3BSB - chains C and B; structure by X-ray diffraction, 2.80 A resolution.

[Chain C]
Molecule: 9-nt RNA strand
Sequence (9 nucleotides; row label = number of the first residue in the row):
     1 UUUAAUGUU

[Chain B]
Name: Pumilio homolog 1
Organism: Homo sapiens
Notes: fragment: Pumilio-Puf domain
Reference sequence: Q14671 (PUM1_HUMAN); residue numbers follow UniProt; this construct covers 828-1170
Amino-acid sequence (343 residues; each row starts with the number of its first residue):
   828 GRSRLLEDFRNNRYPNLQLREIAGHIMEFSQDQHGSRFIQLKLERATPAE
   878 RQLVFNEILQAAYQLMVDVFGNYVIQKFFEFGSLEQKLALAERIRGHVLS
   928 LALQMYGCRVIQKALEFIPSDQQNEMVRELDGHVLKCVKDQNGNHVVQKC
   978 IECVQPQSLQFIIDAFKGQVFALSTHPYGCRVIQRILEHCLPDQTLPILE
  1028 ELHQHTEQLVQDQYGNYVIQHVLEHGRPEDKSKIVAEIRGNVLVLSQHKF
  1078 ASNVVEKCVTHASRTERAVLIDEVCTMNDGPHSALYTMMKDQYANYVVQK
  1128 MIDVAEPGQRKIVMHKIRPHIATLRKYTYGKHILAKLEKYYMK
Disordered / not traced: 1169-1170
Curated features (UniProtKB/Swiss-Prot):
  - region: Ser863 to Gln867 (Adenine-nucleotide binding in RNA target), Asn899 to Gln903 (Uracil-nucleotide binding in RNA target), Cys935 to Gln939 (Adenine-nucleotide binding in RNA target), Asn971 to Gln975 (Non-specific-nucleotide binding in RNA target), Cys1007 to Gln1011 (Adenine-nucleotide binding in RNA target), Asn1043 to Gln1047 (Uracil-nucleotide binding in RNA target), Ser1079 to Glu1083 (Guanine-nucleotide binding in RNA target), Asn1122 to Gln1126 (Uracil-nucleotide binding in RNA target)
  - natural variant: Thr1033 (T1033S: In SCA47), Arg1137 (R1137W: In SCA47), Arg1145 (R1145W: In NEDMSF)
  - mutagenesis: Ser863 to Gln867 (B and inds cytosine-nucleotide in RNA target), Asn899 to Gln903 (Specifically binds cytosine-nucleotide in RNA target), Cys935 to Gln939 (Specifically binds cytosine-nucleotide in RNA target), Asn971 to Gln975 (Specifically binds cytosine-nucleotide in RNA target), Cys1007 to Gln1011 (Specifically binds cytosine-nucleotide in RNA target; Specifically binds guanine-nucleotide in RNA target), Cys1007 (C1007N: Specifically binds uracil-nucleotide in RNA target), Asn1043 to Gln1047 (Specifically binds cytosine-nucleotide in RNA target), Asn1043 to Tyr1044 (Changes the specificity for RNA; when associated with E-1047), Gln1047 (Q1047E: Changes the specificity for RNA; when associated with 1043-SN-1044), Ser1079 to Glu1083 (Specifically binds cytosine-nucleotide in RNA target), Asn1122 to Gln1126 (Specifically binds cytosine-nucleotide in RNA target)

[Interface between chain C and chain B]
Contacting residue pairs - 43 pairs, chain C then chain B:
  U1(C) - Gln1119(B)  base contact
  U1(C) - Asn1122(B)  hydrogen bond to the base
  U1(C) - Tyr1123(B)  hydrogen bond to the sugar
  U1(C) - Gln1126(B)  hydrogen bond to the base
  U1(C) - Thr1155(B)  base contact
  U1(C) - Tyr1156(B)  base contact
  U1(C) - His1159(B)  base contact
  U2(C) - Asn1080(B)  hydrogen bond to the base
  U2(C) - Glu1083(B)  hydrogen bond to the base
  U2(C) - Tyr1120(B)  sugar contact
  U2(C) - Tyr1123(B)  stacking on the base
  U3(C) - Asn1043(B)  hydrogen bond to the base
  U3(C) - Tyr1044(B)  hydrogen bond to the base
  U3(C) - Gln1047(B)  hydrogen bond to the base
  U3(C) - Lys1076(B)  sugar contact
  U3(C) - Phe1077(B)  base contact
  U3(C) - Asn1080(B)  hydrogen bond to the base
  A4(C) - Cys1007(B)  base contact
  A4(C) - Arg1008(B)  base contact
  A4(C) - Gln1011(B)  hydrogen bond to the base
  A4(C) - Tyr1041(B)  sugar contact
  A4(C) - Tyr1044(B)  stacking on the base
  A5(C) - Asn971(B)  base contact
  A5(C) - His972(B)  base contact
  A5(C) - Gln975(B)  hydrogen bond to the base
  A5(C) - Arg1008(B)  hydrogen bond to the base
  U6(C) - Gln968(B)  sugar contact
  U6(C) - Tyr1005(B)  phosphate contact
  G7(C) - Cys935(B)  hydrogen bond to the base
  G7(C) - Arg936(B)  hydrogen bond to the base
  G7(C) - Gln939(B)  hydrogen bond to the base
  G7(C) - Gln968(B)  sugar contact
  G7(C) - Asn969(B)  hydrogen bond to the sugar
  G7(C) - His972(B)  stacking on the base
  U8(C) - Asn899(B)  hydrogen bond to the base
  U8(C) - Tyr900(B)  hydrogen bond to the base
  U8(C) - Gln903(B)  hydrogen bond to the base
  U8(C) - Tyr933(B)  base contact
  U8(C) - Arg936(B)  base contact
  U9(C) - Gln860(B)  phosphate contact
  U9(C) - Gln867(B)  hydrogen bond to the base
  U9(C) - Phe897(B)  sugar contact
  U9(C) - Tyr900(B)  stacking on the base
Other interface residues (no listed pair), chain B (41 interface residues in all): Arg864, Val896, Lys904, Pro1004, Gln1040, Lys1158

[Summary]
9 residues of chain C and 41 residues of chain B are in contact, with 20 hydrogen bonds and 4 aromatic
stacking contacts. Among the polar pairs are U1(C)-Asn1122(B), U1(C)-Gln1126(B) and U2(C)-Asn1080(B). From
UniProt: 40 mutagenesis sites on chain B.
Chain C is a 9-nt RNA strand and chain B is Pumilio homolog 1 (Homo sapiens); the structure, Crystal Structure
of Human Pumilio1 in Complex with CyclinB reverse RNA, was determined by X-ray diffraction, deposited together
with 3BSX.
